7RJB - chains A and K of the 10 polymer chains in the assembly; structure by electron microscopy, 3.20 A resolution.

[Chain A]
Protein: Ubiquinol--cytochrome-c reductase subunit
Source organism: Candida albicans (strain SC5314 / ATCC MYA-2876)
UniProtKB: A0A1D8PP59 (A0A1D8PP59_CANAL); residues 1-439 here = UniProt positions 1-439
Chain sequence (439 residues; numbered 1 to 439; the number before each row is that of its first residue):
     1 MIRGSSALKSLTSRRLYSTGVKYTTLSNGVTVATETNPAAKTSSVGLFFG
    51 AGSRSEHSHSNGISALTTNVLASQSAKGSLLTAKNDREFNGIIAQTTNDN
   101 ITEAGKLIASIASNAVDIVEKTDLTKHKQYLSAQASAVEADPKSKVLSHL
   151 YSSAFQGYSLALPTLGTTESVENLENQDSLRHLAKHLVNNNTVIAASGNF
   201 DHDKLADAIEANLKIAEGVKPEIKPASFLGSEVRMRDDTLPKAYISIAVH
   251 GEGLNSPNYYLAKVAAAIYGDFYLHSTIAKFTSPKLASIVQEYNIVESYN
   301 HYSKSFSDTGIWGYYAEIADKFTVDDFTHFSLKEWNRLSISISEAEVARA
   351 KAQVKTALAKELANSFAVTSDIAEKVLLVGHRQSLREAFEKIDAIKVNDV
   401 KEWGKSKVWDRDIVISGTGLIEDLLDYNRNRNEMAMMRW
Disordered / not traced: 1-21, 438-439

[Chain K]
Protein: Cytochrome b
Source organism: Candida albicans (strain SC5314 / ATCC MYA-2876)
UniProtKB: P0C8L0 (CYB_CANAL); residue numbers follow UniProt; this construct covers 1-387
Chain sequence (387 residues; each row starts with the number of its first residue):
     1 MPTRKSNTYLSLVNSYLIDSPQPSSINYWWNLGSLLGLCLVIQIASGVFL
    51 AMHYSSNIELAFDSVEHIMRDVNAGWLIRYIHANGASFFFICMYLHIGKA
   101 LYYGSYKQPRVMLWVIGVVIFILTMAIAFMGYCLVYGQMSHWGATVITNL
   151 LSAIPFIGNDIVPFIWGGFSVSNPTIQRFFALHFLLPFILAALVCMHLMA
   201 LHVHGSSNPVGITGNIDRLPMHPYFIFKDLITVFVFLLIFSLFVFYSPNT
   251 LGHPDNYIPGNPMVTPPSIVPEWYLLPFYAILRSIPDKLGGVIAMFGAIL
   301 ILLSLPYTDRSIIRGNSFKVLSKLAFYLFVFNFILLGNLGQLHVEVPYIQ
   351 LGQFATAYYFAHYIIVVPVISTLENILYYIGTQTRVK
Disordered / not traced: 384-387
Metal / ion sites: heme Fe site 1: H82, H183; heme Fe site 2: H96, H197
Ligand contacts:
  - heme (HEM), molecule 1: W29, W30, N31, L32, G33, S34, L36, G37, L40, F89, M93, H96, I97, K99, A100, S105, R110, L113, W114, G117, V118, I120, F121, V194, H197, L198, L201, G205, S206, S207
  - heme (HEM), molecule 2: L40, Q43, I44, G47, V48, L50, A51, Y54, V65, I68, R79, H82, A83, A86, F89, F90, T124, I127, A128, G131, Y132, L134, V135, F180, H183, F184, P187, L190, N256, E272, Y274
  - ubiquinone-10 (U10), molecule 1: Y16, L17, S20, Q22, I26, W30, G33, S34, G37, V194, C195, L198, L201, S206, M221, D229
  - ubiquinone-10 (U10), molecule 2: I122, L123, M125, A126, F129, G143, V146, I147, I269, P271, L275, F278, Y279, L282, M295, F296, I299
UniProt features mapped onto this chain:
  - binding site (heme b): H82, H96, H183, H197

[How chain A and chain K interact]
Residue-residue contacts (17):
  Y293(A) - M1(K)
  D325(A) - R4(K)  salt bridge
  D325(A) - K5(K)  salt bridge
  D326(A) - P2(K)
  D326(A) - K5(K)  salt bridge
  H329(A) - P2(K)
  F330(A) - M1(K)
  F330(A) - P2(K)
  L425(A) - P220(K)  hydrophobic
  D426(A) - L219(K)
  N428(A) - Y224(K)  hydrogen bond
  R429(A) - R4(K)
  R429(A) - I18(K)  hydrogen bond (side chain-backbone)
  R429(A) - D19(K)  salt bridge
  R429(A) - P220(K)
  R429(A) - H222(K)
  R429(A) - P223(K)
Other interface residues (no listed pair), chain A (12 interface residues in all): R236, E292, E422
Other interface residues (no listed pair), chain K (13 interface residues in all): N215, I216

[In short]
Chain A and chain K form an interface of 12 and 13 residues respectively; the contacts include 2 hydrogen
bonds and 4 salt bridges. Polar contacts include D325(A)-R4(K), D325(A)-K5(K) and D326(A)-K5(K). Bound to
chain K: heme and ubiquinone-10.
Chain A is Ubiquinol--cytochrome-c reductase subunit and chain K is Cytochrome b, both from Candida albicans
(strain SC5314 / ATCC MYA-2876); the structure, Complex III2 from Candida albicans, inhibitor free, Rieske
head domain in b position, was determined by electron microscopy (same publication as 7RJA, 7RJC, 7RJD and
7RJE).
